Entry 5JUH (X-ray diffraction, 1.35 A resolution); this record covers chain A.

# Chain A
Molecule: Antifreeze protein
Source organism: Marinomonas primoryensis
UniProt: A1YIY3 (A1YIY3_9GAMM); residues -24 to 157 here correspond to UniProt positions 1386-1567 (UniProt number = residue number + 1410)
Chain sequence (203 residues; each row starts with the number of its first residue; numbers below 1 keep their minus sign (Met-45 is residue -45)):
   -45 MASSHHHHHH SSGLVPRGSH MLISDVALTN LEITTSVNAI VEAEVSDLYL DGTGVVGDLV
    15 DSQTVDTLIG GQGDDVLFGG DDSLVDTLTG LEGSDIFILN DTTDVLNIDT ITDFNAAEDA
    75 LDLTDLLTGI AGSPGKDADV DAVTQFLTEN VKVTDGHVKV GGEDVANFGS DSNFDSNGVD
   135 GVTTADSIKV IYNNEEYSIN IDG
Not modelled in the structure: -45 to 20
Differences from the reference sequence: initiating methionine (-45); expression tag (-44 to -25)
Bound ions: Ca2+ site 1: Gly25, Gly27, Asp29, Gly44, Glu46, Asp49; Ca2+ site 2: Gly33, Asp36, Asp40; Ca2+ site 3: Asp36, Leu38, Asp40, Asp63; Ca2+ site 4: Leu45, Gly47, Asp49, Asp73; Ca2+ site 5: Glu46, Glu72, Asp134; Ca2+ site 6: Asp55, Thr56; Ca2+ site 7 near Lys90 (its only coordinating residue here); Ca2+ site 8: Asp129, Asn131, Val133, Gly135, Asp140

# Summary
Gly25, Gly27, Asp29, Gly44, Glu46 and Asp49 coordinate Ca2+ site 1. Gly33, Asp36 and Asp40 coordinate Ca2+
site 2.
Chain A is Antifreeze protein (Marinomonas primoryensis); the structure, Crystal structure of C-terminal
domain (RV) of MpAFP, was determined by X-ray diffraction (same publication as 5K8G, 5IRB and 5J6Y).
